Entry 4RFO (X-ray diffraction, 3.20 A resolution); this record covers chains G and N of the 4 polymer chains in the assembly.

== Chain G ==
Name: HIV-1 clade A/E gp120
From: Human immunodeficiency virus 1
Notes: engineered mutation(s): H375S
Amino-acid sequence (353 residues; row label = number of the first residue in the row; note: 96 numbers in that range are skipped by the numbering (no residue carries them; nothing is unmodelled there)):
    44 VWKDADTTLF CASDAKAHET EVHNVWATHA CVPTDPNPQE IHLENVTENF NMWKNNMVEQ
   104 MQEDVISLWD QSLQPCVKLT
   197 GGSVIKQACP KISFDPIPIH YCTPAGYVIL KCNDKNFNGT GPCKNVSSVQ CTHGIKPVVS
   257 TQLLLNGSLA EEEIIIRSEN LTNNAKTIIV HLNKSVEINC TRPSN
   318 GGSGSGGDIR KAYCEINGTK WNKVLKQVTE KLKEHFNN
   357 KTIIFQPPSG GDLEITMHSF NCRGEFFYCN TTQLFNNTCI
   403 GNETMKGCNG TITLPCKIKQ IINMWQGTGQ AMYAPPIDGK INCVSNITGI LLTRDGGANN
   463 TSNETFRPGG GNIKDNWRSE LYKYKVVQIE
Disordered / not traced: 197-201, 318-324, 403-407
Disulfides: Cys54-Cys74, Cys119-Cys205, Cys218-Cys247, Cys228-Cys239, Cys296-Cys331, Cys378-Cys445, Cys385-Cys418, Cys395-Cys410
Covalently attached groups: N-acetylglucosamine (NAG) linked to Asn234, Asn241, Asn262, Asn276, Asn289, Asn295, Asn334, Asn386, Asn392

== Chain N ==
Name: m48u1 CD4 mimetic peptide
Amino-acid sequence (28 residues; row label = number of the first residue in the row):
     1 XNLHFCQLRC KSLGLLGRCA PTYCACVX
Disulfides: MPT_1-Cys19, Cys6-Cys24, Cys10-Cys26
Modified positions: MPT (beta-mercaptopropionic acid) at position 1, NH2 (amino group) at position 28; Pro21 (D-proline; DPR); Tyr23 (o-(cyclohexylmethyl)-l-tyrosine; U2X)

== Chain G / chain N interface ==
Residue-residue contacts (31; chain G residue first):
  Val255(G) - Tyr23(N)
  Asn280(G) - Arg18(N)
  Ala281(G) - Arg18(N)
  Ser365(G) - Leu15(N)
  Ser365(G) - Cys26(N)
  Ser365(G) - Val27(N)
  Gly366(G) - Ala25(N)
  Gly366(G) - Cys26(N)  hydrogen bond (backbone-backbone)
  Gly367(G) - Arg9(N)
  Gly367(G) - Cys24(N)
  Gly367(G) - Cys26(N)  hydrogen bond (backbone-side chain)
  Asp368(G) - Arg9(N)  salt bridge
  Asp368(G) - Tyr23(N)
  Asp368(G) - Cys24(N)  hydrogen bond (side chain-backbone)
  Glu370(G) - Tyr23(N)
  Ile371(G) - Tyr23(N)
  Phe376(G) - Tyr23(N)
  Phe382(G) - Tyr23(N)
  Asn425(G) - Tyr23(N)
  Met426(G) - Thr22(N)  hydrogen bond (backbone-side chain)
  Met426(G) - Tyr23(N)
  Trp427(G) - Thr22(N)
  Trp427(G) - Tyr23(N)
  Gln428(G) - Thr22(N)
  Gly429(G) - Thr22(N)
  Thr430(G) - MPT_1(N)
  Gly472(G) - Ala20(N)
  Gly473(G) - Ala20(N)
  Gly473(G) - Pro21(N)
  Gly473(G) - Tyr23(N)
  Asn474(G) - Ala20(N)
Other interface residues (no listed pair), chain G (27 interface residues in all): Trp112, Ser256, Thr257, Ser375, Asn377, Tyr384, Thr455
Other interface residues (no listed pair), chain N (13 interface residues in all): Asn2

== In short ==
27 residues of chain G and 13 residues of chain N are in contact; the contacts include 4 hydrogen bonds and 1
salt bridge. Polar contacts include Asp368(G)-Arg9(N), Gly367(G)-Cys26(N) and Asp368(G)-Cys24(N). Covalently
linked N-acetylglucosamine: at Asn234(G), Asn241(G), Asn262(G), Asn276(G), Asn289(G) and Asn295(G) and 3 more.
Here chain G is HIV-1 clade A/E gp120 (Human immunodeficiency virus 1) and chain N is m48u1 CD4 mimetic
peptide. Entry 4RFO (Crystal structure of the ADCC-Potent Antibody N60-I3 Fab in complex with HIV-1 Clade A/E
gp120 and ...) was determined by X-ray diffraction (same publication as 4RFE and 4RFN).
